7VYM - chains A and D of the 5 polymer chains in the assembly; structure by electron microscopy, 3.68 A resolution.

== Chain A ==
Name: Capsid protein VP1
Organism: Coxsackievirus B3
Sequence (284 residues; row label = number of the first residue in the row):
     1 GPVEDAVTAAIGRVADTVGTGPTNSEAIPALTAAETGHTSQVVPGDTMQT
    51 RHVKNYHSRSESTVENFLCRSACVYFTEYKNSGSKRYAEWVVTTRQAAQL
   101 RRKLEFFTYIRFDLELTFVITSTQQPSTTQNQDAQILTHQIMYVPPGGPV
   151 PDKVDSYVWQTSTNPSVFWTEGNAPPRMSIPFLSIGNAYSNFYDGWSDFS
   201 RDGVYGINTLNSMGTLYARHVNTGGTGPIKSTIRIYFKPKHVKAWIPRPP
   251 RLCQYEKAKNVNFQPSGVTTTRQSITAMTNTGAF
Disordered / not traced: 1-12, 280-284
From the paper describing this entry:
  - conformationally variable residues (loop rearrangement): Asn208 to Leu216

== Chain D ==
Name: Capsid protein VP4
Organism: Coxsackievirus B3
Sequence (68 residues; each row starts with the number of its first residue):
     2 GAQVSTQKTGAHETGLNASGNSIIHYTNINYYKDAASNSATRQDFAQDPG
    52 KFTEPVKDIMIKSLPALN
Disordered / not traced: 14-24

== Chain A / chain D interface ==
Residue-residue contacts (35; chain A residue first):
  Ala27(A) - Ser64(D)
  Ile28(A) - Lys63(D)
  Ile28(A) - Ser64(D)  hydrogen bond (backbone-backbone)
  Pro29(A) - Lys63(D)
  Ala33(A) - Ala67(D)
  Ala33(A) - Leu68(D)  hydrophobic
  Thr36(A) - Val57(D)
  Thr36(A) - Met61(D)
  Gly37(A) - Pro56(D)
  His38(A) - Glu55(D)  salt bridge
  His38(A) - Val57(D)
  His38(A) - Met61(D)
  Gln41(A) - Thr54(D)
  Gln41(A) - Glu55(D)  hydrogen bond
  Gln41(A) - Lys63(D)
  Asp46(A) - Lys63(D)  salt bridge
  Tyr56(A) - Ala12(D)  hydrophobic
  Arg59(A) - Gln48(D)  hydrogen bond
  Ser60(A) - Lys9(D)
  Ser60(A) - Phe46(D)
  Thr63(A) - Asp45(D)
  Glu65(A) - Ala41(D)
  Glu65(A) - Thr42(D)
  Asn66(A) - Arg43(D)  hydrogen bond
  Cys69(A) - Arg43(D)  hydrogen bond
  Asp113(A) - Ala37(D)
  Ser179(A) - Ala37(D)  hydrogen bond (side chain-backbone)
  Pro181(A) - Ala37(D)  hydrophobic
  Lys240(A) - Ala37(D)
  Lys240(A) - Ser38(D)
  Lys240(A) - Asn39(D)  hydrogen bond (side chain-backbone)
  His241(A) - Asn39(D)  hydrogen bond (side chain-backbone)
  His241(A) - Ser40(D)
  His241(A) - Thr42(D)
  Pro247(A) - Phe53(D)
Other interface residues (no listed pair), chain A (27 interface residues in all): Arg13, Thr32, Glu35, Thr39, Arg70
Other interface residues (no listed pair), chain D (23 interface residues in all): Leu65

== Overview ==
27 residues of chain A and 23 residues of chain D are in contact; the contacts include 8 hydrogen bonds and 2
salt bridges. Polar contacts include His38(A)-Glu55(D), Asp46(A)-Lys63(D) and Gln41(A)-Glu55(D). The paper
reports conformational variability at Asn208(A).
Chain A is Capsid protein VP1 and chain D is Capsid protein VP4, both from Coxsackievirus B3; the structure,
Coxsackievirus B3 at pH7.4 (VP3-234E) incubation with coxsackievirus and adenovirus receptor for 10min, was
determined by electron microscopy, deposited together with 7VXH, 7VXZ, 7VY0, 7VY5, 7VY6, 7VYK and 3 further
entries.
